Entry 5X0R (X-ray diffraction, 2.67 A resolution); this record covers chains A and B of the 4 polymer chains in the assembly.

# Chain A (and B)
Name: Nuclear receptor subfamily 1 group I member 2
From: Homo sapiens
Notes: chain B of this document is another copy of the same molecule, construct and numbering; everything in this record applies to it too
Reference sequence: O75469 (NR1I2_HUMAN), isoform O75469-3; residues 130-434 here correspond to UniProt positions 153-457 (UniProt number = residue number + 23)
Amino-acid sequence (316 residues; row label = number of the first residue in the row):
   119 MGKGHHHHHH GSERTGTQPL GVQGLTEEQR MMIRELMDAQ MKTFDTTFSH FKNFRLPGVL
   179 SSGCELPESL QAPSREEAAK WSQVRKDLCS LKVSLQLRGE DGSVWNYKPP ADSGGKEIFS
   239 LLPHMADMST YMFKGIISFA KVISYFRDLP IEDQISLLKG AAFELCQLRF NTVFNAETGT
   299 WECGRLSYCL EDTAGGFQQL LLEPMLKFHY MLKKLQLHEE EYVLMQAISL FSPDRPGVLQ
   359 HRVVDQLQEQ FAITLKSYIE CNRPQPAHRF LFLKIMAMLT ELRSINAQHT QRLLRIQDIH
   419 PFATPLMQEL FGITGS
Unresolved in the structure: 119-141, 178-210, 230-237, 309-318, 382-384, 433-434 (chain B: 119-138, 178-206, 311-315, 430-434)
Construct notes: initiating methionine (119); expression tag (120-129)
Ligand contacts: 4WH (4-[(4-tert-butylphenyl)sulfonyl]-1-(2,4-dimethoxy-5-methylphenyl)-5-methyl-1H-1,2,3-triazole): Val-211, Leu-240, Met-243, Ser-247, Phe-251, Ala-280, Phe-281, Cys-284, Gln-285, Trp-299, Tyr-306, Met-323, His-327, Asn-404, His-407, Thr-408, Leu-411, Met-425, Leu-428, Phe-429
From the paper describing this entry:
  - binding site for 4WH: Val-211, Met-243, Ser-247, Phe-251, Ala-280, Phe-281, Gln-285, Trp-299, Tyr-306, Met-323, His-407, Leu-411, Met-425, Leu-428, Phe-429
  - conformationally variable residues (side-chain flip): His-407
  - mutagenesis - M425A, F429A: abolished signaling

# Chain A / chain B interface
Pairs across the interface (26; chain A residue first):
  Leu-174(A) / Val-177(B)  hydrophobic
  Pro-175(A) / Trp-223(B)  hydrogen bond (backbone-side chain)
  Gly-176(A) / Trp-223(B)
  Val-177(A) / Trp-223(B)
  Leu-213(A) / Trp-223(B)  hydrophobic
  Asp-219(A) / Pro-228(B)
  Ser-221(A) / Tyr-225(B)
  Ser-221(A) / Lys-226(B)
  Val-222(A) / Asn-224(B)
  Val-222(A) / Tyr-225(B)
  Val-222(A) / Lys-226(B)  hydrogen bond (backbone-backbone)
  Trp-223(A) / Pro-175(B)  hydrogen bond (side chain-backbone)
  Trp-223(A) / Gly-176(B)
  Trp-223(A) / Trp-223(B)  hydrophobic
  Trp-223(A) / Asn-224(B)
  Trp-223(A) / Tyr-225(B)
  Asn-224(A) / Val-222(B)
  Asn-224(A) / Trp-223(B)
  Asn-224(A) / Asn-224(B)  hydrogen bond (backbone-backbone)
  Tyr-225(A) / Ser-221(B)
  Tyr-225(A) / Val-222(B)
  Tyr-225(A) / Trp-223(B)
  Lys-226(A) / Ser-221(B)
  Lys-226(A) / Val-222(B)  hydrogen bond (backbone-backbone)
  Pro-228(A) / Asp-219(B)
  Pro-228(A) / Ser-221(B)
Also at the interface, not in a pair above, chain A (17 interface residues in all): Leu-215, Gly-217, Gly-220, Pro-227
Also at the interface, not in a pair above, chain B (19 interface residues in all): Leu-174, Leu-213, Leu-215, Glu-218, Gly-220, Pro-227, Glu-235, Ser-238

# In short
Chain A and chain B form an interface of 17 and 19 residues respectively, with 5 hydrogen bonds. Among the
polar pairs are Pro-175(A)/Trp-223(B), Val-222(A)/Lys-226(B) and Asn-224(A)/Asn-224(B). Bound to chain A:
compound 4WH. The paper reports a binding site for 4WH at Val-211(A), Met-243(A) and Ser-247(A) among others;
M425A and F429A of chain A abolish signaling.
Both chains are Nuclear receptor subfamily 1 group I member 2 (Homo sapiens). Entry 5X0R (Crystal Structure of
PXR LBD Complexed with SJB7) was determined by X-ray diffraction.
